1PVW - chains A and B; structure by X-ray diffraction, 2.45 A resolution.

Chain A (and B):
Protein: 3,4-dihydroxy-2-butanone 4-phosphate synthase
From: Methanocaldococcus jannaschii
Notes: EC 5.4.99.-; chain B of this document is another copy of the same molecule, construct and numbering; everything in this record applies to it too
UniProt: Q60364 (RIBB_METJA); numbering as in UniProt (aligned over 1-227)
Amino-acid sequence (227 residues; each row starts with the number of its first residue):
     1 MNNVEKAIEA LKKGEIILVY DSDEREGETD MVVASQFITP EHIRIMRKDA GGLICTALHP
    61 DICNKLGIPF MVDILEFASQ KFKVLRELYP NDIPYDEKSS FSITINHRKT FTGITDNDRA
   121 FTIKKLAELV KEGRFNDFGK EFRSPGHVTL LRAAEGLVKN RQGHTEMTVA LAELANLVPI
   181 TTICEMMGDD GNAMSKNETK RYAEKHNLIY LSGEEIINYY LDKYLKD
Unresolved in the structure: 1, 221-227
Bound ions: Zn2+: Glu-26, His-164 (together with phosphate ion); Ca2+ near Glu-26 (its only coordinating residue here)
What the authors report for this chain:
  - Zn2+ coordination: His-164
  - Ca2+ coordination through a water molecule: Tyr-95
  - conformationally variable residues (loop rearrangement): Tyr-95
  - binding site for phosphate ion: Arg-25, Arg-161
  - mutagenesis - D21E, D21N, E26D, E26Q, E26S, E28D, E28S, D30E, D30N, T112A, H164N, H164S, E185D, E185Q, E185S: abolished catalytic activity (citing earlier work)
  - mutagenesis - D21S, R25E, R25K, E28Q, D30S, C55G, C55S, T112A, H147S: decreased catalytic activity (citing earlier work)
  - contacts within the chain: Asn-106/His-147 (hydrogen bond)
  - catalytic residues: Cys-55, His-147, Glu-185 (proposed by the authors, not directly observed)

How chain A and chain B interact:
Pairs across the interface (107; chain A residue first):
  Arg-25(A) / Phe-111(B)
  Glu-26(A) / Thr-112(B)
  Glu-28(A) / Thr-112(B)  hydrogen bond
  Glu-28(A) / Ile-114(B)
  Glu-28(A) / Thr-115(B)
  Arg-44(A) / Asp-189(B)  hydrogen bond (side chain-backbone)
  Arg-44(A) / Gly-191(B)
  Arg-47(A) / Arg-47(B)
  Arg-47(A) / Gly-51(B)
  Arg-47(A) / Met-187(B)
  Arg-47(A) / Gly-188(B)  hydrogen bond (side chain-backbone)
  Lys-48(A) / Asp-189(B)  salt bridge
  Gly-51(A) / Arg-47(B)
  Gly-51(A) / Arg-119(B)
  Gly-52(A) / Ile-114(B)
  Leu-53(A) / Ile-114(B)
  Leu-53(A) / His-147(B)
  Leu-66(A) / Val-84(B)
  Gly-67(A) / Val-84(B)
  Pro-69(A) / Phe-82(B)  hydrophobic
  Val-72(A) / Pro-145(B)
  Asp-73(A) / Phe-82(B)
  Ile-74(A) / Ile-74(B)  hydrophobic
  Ile-74(A) / Ala-78(B)  hydrophobic
  Ile-74(A) / Leu-85(B)  hydrophobic
  Leu-75(A) / Ile-74(B)  hydrophobic
  Leu-75(A) / Ser-144(B)
  Phe-77(A) / Phe-77(B)
  Phe-77(A) / Ala-78(B)  hydrophobic
  Phe-77(A) / Lys-81(B)
  Ala-78(A) / Ile-74(B)  hydrophobic
  Ala-78(A) / Phe-77(B)  hydrophobic
  Lys-81(A) / Phe-77(B)
  Phe-82(A) / Pro-69(B)  hydrophobic
  Phe-82(A) / Asp-73(B)
  Val-84(A) / Leu-66(B)
  Val-84(A) / Gly-67(B)
  Val-84(A) / Phe-138(B)  hydrophobic
  Leu-85(A) / Ile-74(B)  hydrophobic
  Glu-87(A) / Arg-108(B)  hydrogen bond (backbone-side chain)
  Glu-87(A) / Gly-139(B)
  Leu-88(A) / Ile-103(B)  hydrophobic
  Leu-88(A) / Arg-108(B)
  Leu-88(A) / Phe-142(B)
  Leu-88(A) / Arg-143(B)
  Leu-88(A) / Ser-144(B)  hydrogen bond (backbone-backbone)
  Tyr-89(A) / Arg-108(B)  hydrogen bond (backbone-side chain)
  Pro-90(A) / Ser-144(B)
  Asn-91(A) / Arg-108(B)
  Asp-92(A) / Arg-108(B)  salt bridge
  Asp-92(A) / Arg-143(B)  salt bridge
  Pro-94(A) / Thr-110(B)
  Pro-94(A) / Phe-111(B)  hydrophobic
  Tyr-95(A) / Phe-111(B)
  Tyr-95(A) / Thr-112(B)
  Phe-101(A) / Pro-145(B)  hydrophobic
  Phe-101(A) / Gly-146(B)
  Phe-101(A) / His-147(B)
  Arg-108(A) / Glu-87(B)  hydrogen bond (side chain-backbone)
  Arg-108(A) / Leu-88(B)
  Arg-108(A) / Tyr-89(B)
  Arg-108(A) / Asp-92(B)  salt bridge
  Thr-112(A) / Glu-28(B)
  Ile-114(A) / Gly-52(B)
  Ile-114(A) / Leu-53(B)  hydrophobic
  Ile-114(A) / Met-187(B)
  Thr-115(A) / Met-187(B)
  Thr-115(A) / Gly-191(B)  hydrogen bond (side chain-backbone)
  Thr-115(A) / Asn-192(B)
  Thr-115(A) / Ala-193(B)
  Asp-116(A) / Gly-188(B)
  Asp-116(A) / Gly-191(B)  hydrogen bond (backbone-backbone)
  Asn-117(A) / Asp-190(B)
  Asn-117(A) / Gly-191(B)  hydrogen bond (backbone-backbone)
  Asn-117(A) / Asn-192(B)
  Arg-119(A) / Gly-51(B)
  Phe-138(A) / Val-84(B)  hydrophobic
  Gly-139(A) / Glu-87(B)
  Phe-142(A) / Leu-88(B)
  Arg-143(A) / Leu-88(B)
  Arg-143(A) / Asp-92(B)  salt bridge
  Arg-143(A) / Pro-94(B)
  Ser-144(A) / Leu-75(B)
  Ser-144(A) / Leu-88(B)
  Ser-144(A) / Pro-90(B)
  Pro-145(A) / Met-71(B)  hydrophobic
  Pro-145(A) / Val-72(B)
  Pro-145(A) / Leu-75(B)
  Gly-146(A) / Phe-101(B)
  His-147(A) / Leu-53(B)
  His-147(A) / Phe-101(B)
  Glu-185(A) / Ile-114(B)
  Met-187(A) / Arg-47(B)
  Met-187(A) / Ile-114(B)  hydrophobic
  Met-187(A) / Thr-115(B)
  Gly-188(A) / Arg-47(B)  hydrogen bond (backbone-side chain)
  Gly-188(A) / Asp-116(B)
  Asp-189(A) / Arg-44(B)  hydrogen bond (backbone-side chain)
  Asp-189(A) / Lys-48(B)  salt bridge
  Asp-190(A) / Asn-117(B)
  Gly-191(A) / Arg-44(B)
  Gly-191(A) / Thr-115(B)
  Gly-191(A) / Asp-116(B)  hydrogen bond (backbone-backbone)
  Gly-191(A) / Asn-117(B)  hydrogen bond (backbone-backbone)
  Asn-192(A) / Thr-115(B)
  Asn-192(A) / Asn-117(B)
  Ala-193(A) / Thr-115(B)
Also at the interface, not in a pair above, chain A (61 interface residues in all): Ala-50, Met-71, Gln-80, Ile-93, Ser-99, Ile-103, Phe-111
Also at the interface, not in a pair above, chain B (57 interface residues in all): Ala-50, Gln-80, Asn-91, Glu-185

In short:
Chain A and chain B form an interface of 61 and 57 residues respectively, with 14 hydrogen bonds and 6 salt
bridges. Among the polar pairs are Lys-48(A)/Asp-189(B), Asp-92(A)/Arg-108(B) and Asp-92(A)/Arg-143(B). From
the paper: catalytic residues Cys-55(A), His-147(A) and Glu-185(A); D21E, D21N and E26D of chain A, among
others, abolish catalytic activity; 23 substitutions were tested in all.
Both chains are 3,4-dihydroxy-2-butanone 4-phosphate synthase (Methanocaldococcus jannaschii). Entry 1PVW
(3,4-dihydroxy-2-butanone 4-phosphate synthase from M. jannaschii) was determined by X-ray diffraction,
deposited together with 1PVY.
